PDB entry 6OEQ | electron microscopy, 4.30 A resolution (low resolution: residue-level contacts below are approximate; hydrogen-bond / salt-bridge calls are withheld) | chains C and F of the 8 polymer chains in the assembly

# Chain C
Molecule: V(D)J recombination-activating protein 1
Source organism: Mus musculus
Notes: EC 3.1.-.-, 2.3.2.27
UniProt: P15919 (RAG1_MOUSE); residue numbers follow UniProt; this construct covers 1-1040
Amino-acid sequence (1040 residues; each row starts with the number of its first residue):
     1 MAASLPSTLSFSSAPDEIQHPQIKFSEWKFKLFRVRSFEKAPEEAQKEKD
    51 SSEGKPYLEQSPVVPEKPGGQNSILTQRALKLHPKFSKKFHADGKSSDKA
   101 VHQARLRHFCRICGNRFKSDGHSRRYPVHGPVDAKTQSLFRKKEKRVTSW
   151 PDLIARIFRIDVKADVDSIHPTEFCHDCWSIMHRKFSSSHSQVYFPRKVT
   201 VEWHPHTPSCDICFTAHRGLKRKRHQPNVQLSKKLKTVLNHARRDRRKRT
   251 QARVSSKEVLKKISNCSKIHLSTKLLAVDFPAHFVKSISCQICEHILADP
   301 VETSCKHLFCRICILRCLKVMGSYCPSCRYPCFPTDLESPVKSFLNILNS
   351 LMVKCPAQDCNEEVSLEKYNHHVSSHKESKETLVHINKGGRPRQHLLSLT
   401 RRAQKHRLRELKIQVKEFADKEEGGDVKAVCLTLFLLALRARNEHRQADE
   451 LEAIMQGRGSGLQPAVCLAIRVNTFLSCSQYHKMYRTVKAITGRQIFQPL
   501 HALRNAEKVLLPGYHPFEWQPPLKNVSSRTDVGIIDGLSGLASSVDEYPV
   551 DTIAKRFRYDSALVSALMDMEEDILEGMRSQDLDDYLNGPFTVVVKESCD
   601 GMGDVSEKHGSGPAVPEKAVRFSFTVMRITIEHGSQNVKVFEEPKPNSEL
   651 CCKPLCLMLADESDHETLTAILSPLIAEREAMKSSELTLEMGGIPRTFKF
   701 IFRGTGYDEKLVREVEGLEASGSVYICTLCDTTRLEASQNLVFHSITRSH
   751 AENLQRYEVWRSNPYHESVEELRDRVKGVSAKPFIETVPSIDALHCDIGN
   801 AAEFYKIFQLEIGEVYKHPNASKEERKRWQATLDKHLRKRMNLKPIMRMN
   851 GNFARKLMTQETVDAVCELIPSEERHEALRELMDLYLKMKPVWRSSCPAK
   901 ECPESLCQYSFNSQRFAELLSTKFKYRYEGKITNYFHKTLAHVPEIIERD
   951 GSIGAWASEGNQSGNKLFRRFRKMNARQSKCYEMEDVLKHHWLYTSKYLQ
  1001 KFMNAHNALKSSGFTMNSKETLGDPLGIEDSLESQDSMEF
Disordered / not traced: 1-392, 609-612, 1009-1040
Differences from the reference sequence: engineered mutation Gln-962 (Glu in P15919)
Swiss-Prot annotation at these positions:
  - zinc finger: Cys-290 to Arg-329 (RING-type), Leu-351 to Lys-380 (RAG1-type)
  - DNA-binding region: Gly-389 to Gln-456 (NBD)
  - binding site (Zn(2+)): Cys-266, His-270, Cys-290, Cys-293, His-295, Cys-305, His-307, Cys-310, Cys-313, Cys-325, Cys-328, Cys-355, Cys-360, His-372, His-376
  - binding site (a divalent metal cation): Asp-600, Asp-708
  - site: Trp-893 (Essential for DNA hairpin formation, participates in base-stacking interactions near the cleavage site)
  - cross-link: Lys-233 (Glycyl lysine isopeptide (Lys-Gly) (interchain with G-Cter in ubiquitin))
  - mutagenesis: Lys-233 (K233M: Abolishes autoubiquitination), His-307 (H307A: Displays lower E3 ligase activity and affects the joining step of V(D)J recombination), Cys-325 (C325G: Loss of E3 ligase activity and affects the joining step of V(D)J recombination), Arg-391 (R391A: Defects in converting nicked products to hairpins; R391L: Impairs DNA-binding and hairpin formation while maintaining some nicking activity), Arg-393 (R393A: Impairs DNA-binding and hairpin formation while maintaining some nicking activity), Arg-401 (R401A: Allows robust hairpin activity), Arg-402 (R402A: Defects in converting nicked products to hairpins), Lys-405 (K405A: Reduced hairpin activity), His-406 (H406A: Allows robust hairpin activity), Arg-407 (R407A: Impairs DNA-binding and reduces hairpin formation without affecting nicking activity), Asn-443 (N443A: Impairs DNA-binding; when associated with A-445), His-445 (H445A: Impairs DNA-binding; when associated with A-443), 22 further mutagenesis entries in UniProt
From the paper describing this entry:
  - mutagenesis - E962Q: abolished catalytic activity (citing earlier work)
  - mutagenesis - R848A: increased catalytic activity

# Chain F
Molecule: 50-nt DNA strand
Sequence (50 nucleotides; numbered 1 to 50; the number before each row is that of its first residue):
     1 CGGGTTTTTGTTAAGGGCTGTATCACTGTGTAAGACAGGCCAGATCCAGG
Disordered / not traced: 47-50

# Interface between chain C and chain F
Contacting residue pairs - 19 pairs, chain C then chain F:
  Arg-393(C) / DT7(F)
  Arg-393(C) / DT8(F)
  Gln-394(C) / DT8(F)
  Thr-400(C) / DT9(F)
  Arg-402(C) / DT9(F)
  Arg-402(C) / DG10(F)
  Ala-403(C) / DT9(F)
  His-406(C) / DT8(F)
  His-406(C) / DT9(F)
  His-482(C) / DT21(F)
  Tyr-485(C) / DG20(F)
  Lys-489(C) / DG20(F)
  Gln-495(C) / DG20(F)
  His-501(C) / DT19(F)
  Lys-608(C) / DT29(F)
  Arg-977(C) / DC26(F)
  Gln-978(C) / DC26(F)
  Gln-978(C) / DT27(F)
  Ser-979(C) / DC26(F)
Other interface residues (no listed pair), chain C (18 interface residues in all): Arg-407, Arg-486, Glu-607
Other interface residues (no listed pair), chain F (12 interface residues in all): DC18, DG28

# In short
18 residues of chain C face 12 of chain F across their interface. From UniProt: a DNA-binding region, 15
Zn2+-binding residues, divalent metal cation-binding residues Asp-600(C) and Asp-708(C) and 34 mutagenesis
sites on chain C. The paper reports that E962Q of chain C abolishes catalytic activity; R848A of chain C
increases catalytic activity.
Chain C is V(D)J recombination-activating protein 1 (Mus musculus) and chain F is a 50-nt DNA strand; the
structure, Cryo-EM structure of mouse RAG1/2 12RSS-PRC/23RSS-NFC complex (DNA1), was determined by electron
microscopy (same publication as 6OEM, 6OEN, 6OEO, 6OEP, 6OER and 6V0V).
